PDB entry 3QWR | X-ray diffraction, 3.25 A resolution | chains A and D of the 3 polymer chains in the assembly

[Chain A]
Name: Interleukin-12 subunit beta
From: Homo sapiens
UniProtKB: P29460 (IL12B_HUMAN); residues 1-306 here correspond to UniProt positions 23-328 (UniProt number = residue number + 22)
Chain sequence (306 residues; numbered 1 to 306; the number before each row is that of its first residue):
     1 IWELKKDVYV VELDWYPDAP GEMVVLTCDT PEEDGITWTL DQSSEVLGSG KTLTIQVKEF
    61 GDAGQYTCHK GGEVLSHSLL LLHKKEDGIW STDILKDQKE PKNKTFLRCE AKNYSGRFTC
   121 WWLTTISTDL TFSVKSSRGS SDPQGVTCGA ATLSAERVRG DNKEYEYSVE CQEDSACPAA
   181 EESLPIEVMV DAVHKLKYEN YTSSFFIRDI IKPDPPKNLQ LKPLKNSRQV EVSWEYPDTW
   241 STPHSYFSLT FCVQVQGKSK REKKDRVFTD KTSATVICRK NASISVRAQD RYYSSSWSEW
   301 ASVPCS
Not modelled in the structure: 1, 158, 257-262, 281-282, 306
Curated features (UniProtKB/Swiss-Prot):
  - glycosylation: Asn113 (N-linked (GlcNAc...) asparagine), Asn200 (N-linked (GlcNAc...) asparagine), Trp297 (C-linked (Man) tryptophan)
Cystine bridges: Cys28-Cys68, Cys109-Cys120, Cys148-Cys171, Cys278-Cys305
Covalent attachments: N-acetylglucosamine (NAG) linked to Asn200

[Chain D]
Name: Adnectin
From: Homo sapiens
Chain sequence (109 residues; each row starts with the number of its first residue; numbers below 1 keep their minus sign (Met-1 is residue -1)):
    -1 MGVSDVPRDL EVVAATPTSL LISWEHDYPY RRYYRITYGE TGGNSPVQEF TVPKDVDTAT
    59 ISGLKPGVDY TITVYAVTSS YKYDMQYSPI SINYRTEIDK PSQHHHHHH
Not modelled in the structure: -1 to 2, 94-107

[Chain A / chain D interface]
Contacting residue pairs (39):
  Lys99(A) - Arg33(D)
  Lys99(A) - Val45(D)
  Lys99(A) - Tyr73(D)  hydrogen bond (backbone-side chain)
  Glu100(A) - Tyr73(D)
  Glu100(A) - Pro87(D)
  Pro101(A) - Gln84(D)
  Pro101(A) - Tyr85(D)
  Asn103(A) - Arg33(D)
  Asp161(A) - Gly40(D)
  Asp161(A) - Asn42(D)
  Pro185(A) - Tyr81(D)
  Ser204(A) - Lys80(D)
  Ser204(A) - Tyr81(D)  hydrogen bond
  Phe205(A) - Tyr81(D)
  Phe206(A) - Tyr81(D)  hydrophobic
  Asp209(A) - Tyr81(D)
  Asp209(A) - Met83(D)
  Gln254(A) - Arg6(D)  hydrogen bond (side chain-backbone)
  Gln256(A) - Pro5(D)
  Gln256(A) - Arg6(D)  hydrogen bond (side chain-backbone)
  Lys263(A) - Trp22(D)
  Lys263(A) - Glu23(D)
  Lys263(A) - His24(D)
  Lys263(A) - Asp55(D)  salt bridge
  Arg266(A) - Asp7(D)
  Arg266(A) - Glu23(D)
  Arg266(A) - Asp25(D)  salt bridge
  Arg287(A) - Asp7(D)  salt bridge
  Arg287(A) - Asp25(D)  salt bridge
  Gln289(A) - Tyr26(D)
  Tyr293(A) - Met83(D)  hydrophobic
  Ser294(A) - Tyr85(D)  hydrogen bond
  Ser295(A) - Tyr26(D)
  Ser295(A) - Met83(D)
  Ser295(A) - Tyr85(D)
  Ser296(A) - Tyr26(D)
  Trp297(A) - Asp25(D)  hydrogen bond (side chain-backbone)
  Trp297(A) - Tyr26(D)  hydrogen bond (backbone-side chain)
  Trp300(A) - Asp7(D)  hydrogen bond
Also at the interface, not in a pair above, chain A (28 interface residues in all): Lys102, Arg108, Asn162, Glu187, Arg208, Lys212
Also at the interface, not in a pair above, chain D (21 interface residues in all): Ser86

[In short]
The interface between chain A and chain D involves 28 residues on one side and 21 on the other; the contacts
include 8 hydrogen bonds and 4 salt bridges. Polar contacts include Lys263(A)-Asp55(D), Arg266(A)-Asp25(D) and
Arg287(A)-Asp7(D). N-acetylglucosamine is covalently linked to Asn200(A).
Here chain A is Interleukin-12 subunit beta and chain D is Adnectin, both from Homo sapiens. Entry 3QWR
(Crystal structure of IL-23 in complex with an adnectin) was determined by X-ray diffraction together with
3QWQ from the same study.
